9BLT - chains A and B of the 4 polymer chains in the assembly; structure by electron microscopy, 3.38 A resolution.

# Chain A
Name: Stress-70 protein, mitochondrial
Organism: Homo sapiens
UniProt: P38646 (GRP75_HUMAN); numbering as in UniProt (aligned over 47-639)
Chain sequence (594 residues; numbered 46 to 639; the number before each row is that of its first residue):
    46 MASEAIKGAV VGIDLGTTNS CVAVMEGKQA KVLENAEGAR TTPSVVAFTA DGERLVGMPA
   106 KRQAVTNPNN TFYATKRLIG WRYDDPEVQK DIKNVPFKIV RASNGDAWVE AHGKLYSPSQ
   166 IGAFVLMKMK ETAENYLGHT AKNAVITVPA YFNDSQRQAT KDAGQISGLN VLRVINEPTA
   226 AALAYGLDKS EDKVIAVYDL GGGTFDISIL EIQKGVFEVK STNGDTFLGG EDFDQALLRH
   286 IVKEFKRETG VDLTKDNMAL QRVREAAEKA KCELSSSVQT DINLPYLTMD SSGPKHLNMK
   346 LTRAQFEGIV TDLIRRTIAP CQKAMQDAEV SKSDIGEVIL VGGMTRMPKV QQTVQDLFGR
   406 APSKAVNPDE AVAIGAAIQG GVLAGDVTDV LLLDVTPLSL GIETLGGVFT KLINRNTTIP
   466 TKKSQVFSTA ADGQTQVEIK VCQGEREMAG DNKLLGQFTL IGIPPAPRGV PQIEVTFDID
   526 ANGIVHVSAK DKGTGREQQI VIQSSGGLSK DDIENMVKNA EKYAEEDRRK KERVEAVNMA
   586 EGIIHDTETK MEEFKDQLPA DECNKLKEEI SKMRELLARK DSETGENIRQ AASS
Differences from the reference sequence: initiating methionine (46); engineered mutation W126 (Arg in P38646)
Swiss-Prot annotation at these positions:
  - region: V432 to T441 (Interdomain linker)
  - binding site (ADP): T63, N64, E313, K316, S320, G388, R391
  - modified residue: K76 (N6-acetyllysine), T87 (Phosphothreonine), K135 (N6-acetyllysine), K138 (N6-acetyllysine), K143 (N6-acetyllysine), K206 (N6-acetyllysine), K234 (N6-acetyllysine), K288 (N6-acetyllysine), K300 (N6-acetyllysine), K368 (N6-succinyllysine), K394 (N6-succinyllysine), S408 (Phosphoserine), R513 (Omega-N-methylarginine), K567 (N6-acetyllysine), K600 (N6-acetyllysine), K610 (N6-succinyllysine), K612 (N6-acetyllysine)
Reported in the primary citation:
  - disease-associated variants - R126W: decreased catalytic activity (citing earlier work)

# Chain B
Name: GrpE protein homolog 1, mitochondrial
Organism: Homo sapiens
UniProt: Q9HAV7 (GRPE1_HUMAN); residue numbers follow UniProt; this construct covers 59-217
Chain sequence (161 residues; each row starts with the number of its first residue):
    59 TLLEEKVKLE EQLKETVEKY KRALADTENL RQRSQKLVEE AKLYGIQAFC KDLLEVADVL
   119 EKATQCVPKE EIKDDNPHLK NLYEGLVMTE VQIQKVFTKH GLLKLNPVGA KFDPAEHEAL
   179 FHTPVEGKEP GTVALVSKVG YKLHGRTLRP ALVGVVKEAS A
Differences from the reference sequence: engineered mutation A173 (Tyr in Q9HAV7); expression tag (218-219)
Swiss-Prot annotation at these positions:
  - modified residue: K94 (N6-acetyllysine), K100 (N6-acetyllysine), K120 (N6-succinyllysine), K215 (N6-acetyllysine)

# Chain A / chain B interface
Pairs across the interface (40):
  K52(A) - R80(B)
  E71(A) - R91(B)  salt bridge
  A81(A) - R204(B)
  E82(A) - Q105(B)  hydrogen bond (backbone-side chain)
  E82(A) - R204(B)
  G83(A) - R204(B)
  P104(A) - P172(B)
  R107(A) - P172(B)
  R107(A) - A173(B)  hydrogen bond (side chain-backbone)
  R107(A) - H175(B)
  R107(A) - E176(B)
  R107(A) - A177(B)  hydrogen bond (backbone-backbone)
  R107(A) - T205(B)
  R107(A) - P208(B)
  Q108(A) - P172(B)
  V110(A) - A177(B)
  V110(A) - L178(B)
  T111(A) - F170(B)
  T111(A) - A177(B)
  T111(A) - H180(B)
  T111(A) - V213(B)
  N180(A) - K94(B)
  Y181(A) - R91(B)
  Y181(A) - L95(B)  hydrophobic
  L182(A) - R91(B)  hydrogen bond (backbone-side chain)
  H184(A) - N87(B)
  H184(A) - R91(B)
  M303(A) - L178(B)  hydrophobic
  M303(A) - S195(B)
  Q306(A) - L210(B)
  R307(A) - V117(B)
  E310(A) - E113(B)
  P330(A) - V117(B)
  Y331(A) - K120(B)
  Y331(A) - A121(B)  hydrophobic
  Y331(A) - C124(B)  hydrophobic
  M334(A) - K120(B)
  M334(A) - C124(B)  hydrophobic
  P339(A) - C124(B)  hydrophobic
  D431(A) - K77(B)  salt bridge
Also at the interface, not in a pair above, chain A (25 interface residues in all): K314, D434
Also at the interface, not in a pair above, chain B (30 interface residues in all): D110, E174, F179, K196

# Summary
25 residues of chain A and 30 residues of chain B are in contact; the contacts include 4 hydrogen bonds and 2
salt bridges. Polar contacts include E71(A)-R91(B), D431(A)-K77(B) and E82(A)-Q105(B). Curated annotation
(UniProt) lists 7 ADP-binding residues on chain A. From the paper: R126W of chain A reduces catalytic
activity.
Chain A is Stress-70 protein, mitochondrial and chain B is GrpE protein homolog 1, mitochondrial, both from
Homo sapiens; the structure, Structure of the human mitochondrial Hsp70 (mortalin; R126W mutant) bound to
nucleotide exchange factor GrpEL1 (Y173A ..., was determined by electron microscopy (same publication as 9BLS
and 9BLU).
